Entry 7VAU (electron microscopy, 3.30 A resolution); this record covers chains D and L of the 12 polymer chains in the assembly.

== Chain D ==
Molecule: V-type ATP synthase beta chain
Organism: Thermus thermophilus HB8
UniProt: Q56404 (VATB_THET8); residues 1-478 here = UniProt positions 1-478
Sequence (478 residues; numbered 1 to 478; the number before each row is that of its first residue):
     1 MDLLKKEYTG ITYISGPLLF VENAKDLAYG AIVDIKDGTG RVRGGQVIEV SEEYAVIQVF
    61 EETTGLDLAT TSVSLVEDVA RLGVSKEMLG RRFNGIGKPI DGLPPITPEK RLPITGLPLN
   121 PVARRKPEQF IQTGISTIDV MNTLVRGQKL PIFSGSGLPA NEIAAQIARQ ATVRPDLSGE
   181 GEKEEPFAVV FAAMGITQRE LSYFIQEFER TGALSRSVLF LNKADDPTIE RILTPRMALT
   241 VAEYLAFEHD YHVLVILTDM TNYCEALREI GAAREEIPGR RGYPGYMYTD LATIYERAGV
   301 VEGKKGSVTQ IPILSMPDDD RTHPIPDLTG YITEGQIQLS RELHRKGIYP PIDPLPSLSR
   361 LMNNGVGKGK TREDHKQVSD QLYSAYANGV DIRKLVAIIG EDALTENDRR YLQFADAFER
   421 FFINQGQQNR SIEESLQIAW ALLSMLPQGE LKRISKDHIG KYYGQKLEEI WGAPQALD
Disordered / not traced: 1-4, 475-478

== Chain L ==
Molecule: V-type ATP synthase subunit E
Organism: Thermus thermophilus HB8
UniProt: P74901 (VATE_THET8); numbering as in UniProt (aligned over 1-188)
Sequence (188 residues; row label = number of the first residue in the row):
     1 MSKLEAILSQ EVEAEIQALL QEAEAKAEAV KREAEEKAKA LLQARERALE AQYRAALRRA
    61 ESAGELLVAT ARTQARGEVL EEVRRRVREA LEALPQKPEW PEVVRKLALE ALEALPGAKA
   121 LVANPEDLPH LEALARERGV ELQAEPALRL GVRAVGAEGK TQVENSLLAR LDRAWDALSS
   181 KVAQALWG
Disordered / not traced: 1-60

== Chain D / chain L interface ==
Pairs across the interface - 26 pairs, chain D then chain L:
  K5(D) - Q162(L)
  K5(D) - V163(L)
  K5(D) - E164(L)  hydrogen bond (backbone-backbone)
  K6(D) - T161(L)
  K6(D) - Q162(L)
  K6(D) - V163(L)
  E7(D) - K160(L)
  E7(D) - T161(L)
  E7(D) - Q162(L)  hydrogen bond (backbone-backbone)
  Y8(D) - K160(L)
  Y8(D) - T161(L)
  T9(D) - G159(L)
  T9(D) - K160(L)  hydrogen bond (backbone-backbone)
  G10(D) - K160(L)
  E22(D) - K160(L)  salt bridge
  N23(D) - K160(L)
  L75(D) - R173(L)
  E87(D) - R76(L)  salt bridge
  P104(D) - T73(L)
  P104(D) - G77(L)
  T107(D) - R76(L)
  T107(D) - S179(L)  hydrogen bond
  T107(D) - S180(L)
  P108(D) - S179(L)
  R111(D) - D176(L)  salt bridge
  S215(D) - S62(L)  hydrogen bond (side chain-backbone)
Other interface residues (no listed pair), chain D (18 interface residues in all): V76, L103, G212
Other interface residues (no listed pair), chain L (19 interface residues in all): L66, T70, Q74, L115, A169

== In short ==
18 residues of chain D face 19 of chain L across their interface, with 5 hydrogen bonds and 3 salt bridges.
Polar contacts include E22(D)-K160(L), E87(D)-R76(L) and R111(D)-D176(L).
Here chain D is V-type ATP synthase beta chain and chain L is V-type ATP synthase subunit E, both from Thermus
thermophilus HB8. Entry 7VAU (V1EG of V/A-ATPase from Thermus thermophilus at low ATP concentration, state2-2)
was determined by electron microscopy, deposited together with 7VAI, 7VAJ, 7VAK, 7VAL, 7VAM, 7VAN and 11
further entries.
